7SCQ - chains B and C of the 3 polymer chains in the assembly; structure by electron microscopy, 6.00 A resolution (low resolution: residue-level contacts below are approximate; hydrogen-bond / salt-bridge calls are withheld).

# Chain B
Protein: Tyrosine--tRNA ligase
Source organism: Phaseolus vulgaris
Notes: EC 6.1.1.1
UniProtKB: V7CJ18 (V7CJ18_PHAVU); residue numbers follow UniProt; this construct covers 1-379
Chain sequence (400 residues; row label = number of the first residue in the row; numbers below 1 keep their minus sign (Met-20 is residue -20)):
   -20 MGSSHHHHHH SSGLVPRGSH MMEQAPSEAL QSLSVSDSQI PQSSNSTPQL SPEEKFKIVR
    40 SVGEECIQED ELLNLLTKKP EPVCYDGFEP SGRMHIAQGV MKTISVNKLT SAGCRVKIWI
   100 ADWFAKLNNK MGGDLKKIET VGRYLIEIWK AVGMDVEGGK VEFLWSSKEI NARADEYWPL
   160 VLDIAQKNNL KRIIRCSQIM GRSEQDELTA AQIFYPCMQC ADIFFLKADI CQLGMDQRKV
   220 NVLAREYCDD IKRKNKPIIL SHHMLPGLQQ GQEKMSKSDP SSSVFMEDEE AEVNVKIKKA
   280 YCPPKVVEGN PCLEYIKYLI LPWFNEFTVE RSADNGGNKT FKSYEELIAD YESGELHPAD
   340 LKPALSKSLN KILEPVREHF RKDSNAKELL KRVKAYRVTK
Not modelled in the structure: -20 to 30
Construct notes: expression tag (-20 to 0)

# Chain C
Molecule: tRNA-like structure from brome mosaic virus RNA 3.
Sequence (171 nucleotides; row label = number of the first residue in the row; numbers below 1 keep their minus sign (G-1 is residue -1)):
    -1 GGCGUGGUUG ACACGCAGAC CUCUUACAAG AGUGUCUAGG UGCCUUUGAG AGUUACUCUU
    59 UGCUCUCUUC GGAAGAACCC UUAGGGGUUC GUGCAUGGGC UUGCAUAGCA AGUCUUAGAA
   119 UGCGGGUACC GUACAGUGUU GAAAAACACU GUAAAUCUCU AAAAGAGACC A
Not modelled in the structure: -1 to 0
Construct notes: insertion (-1 to 0)

# Interface between chain B and chain C
Residue-residue contacts (10; chain B residue first):
  Gly111(B) - A159(C)
  Gln165(B) - A169(C)
  Ala270(B) - C21(C)
  Lys277(B) - U23(C)
  Lys277(B) - A24(C)
  Lys277(B) - C25(C)
  Lys278(B) - A24(C)
  Lys278(B) - C25(C)
  Ala338(B) - A24(C)
  Lys341(B) - A24(C)
Other interface residues (no listed pair), chain B (9 interface residues in all): Gly112, Glu186
Other interface residues (no listed pair), chain C (8 interface residues in all): A161, A162

# Overview
Chain B and chain C form an interface of 9 and 8 residues respectively.
Chain B is Tyrosine--tRNA ligase (Phaseolus vulgaris) and chain C is tRNA-like structure from brome mosaic
virus RNA 3.; the structure, tRNA-like Structure from Brome Mosaic Virus Bound to Tyrosyl-tRNA Synthetase from
Phaseolus vulgaris. Conformation: Bound State ..., was determined by electron microscopy together with 7SAM
and 7SC6 from the same study.
